PDB entry 4WH9 | X-ray diffraction, 1.50 A resolution | chain A

Chain A:
Molecule: M-phase inducer phosphatase 2
From: Homo sapiens
Notes: EC 3.1.3.48; fragment: catalytic domain
UniProt: P30305 (MPIP2_HUMAN); residues 372-551 here correspond to UniProt positions 386-565 (UniProt number = residue number + 14)
Sequence (183 residues; row label = number of the first residue in the row):
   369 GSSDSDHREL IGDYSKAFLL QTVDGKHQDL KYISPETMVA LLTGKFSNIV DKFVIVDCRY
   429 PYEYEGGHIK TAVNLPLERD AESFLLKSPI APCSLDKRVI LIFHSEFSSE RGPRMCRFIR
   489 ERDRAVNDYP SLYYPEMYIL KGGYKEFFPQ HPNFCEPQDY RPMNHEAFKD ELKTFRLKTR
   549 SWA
Not modelled in the structure: 369-374
Sequence notes: expression tag (369-371); engineered mutation Ser-473 (Cys487 in P30305)
Curated features (UniProtKB/Swiss-Prot):
  - modified residue (Phosphoserine): Ser-456, Ser-549
Residues lining bound ligands: 3M8 (2-[(2-cyano-3-fluoro-5-hydroxyphenyl)sulfanyl]ethanesulfonic acid): Tyr-382, Phe-386, Asp-397, Leu-398, Cys-484, Arg-485, Arg-488, Arg-492, Met-505
What the authors report for this chain:
  - binding site for 3M8: Arg-488, Arg-492
  - mutagenesis - R492L: abolished binding to CDK2/Cyclin A substrate

In short:
Ligands of chain A: compound 3M8. The paper reports a binding site for 3M8 at Arg-488 and Arg-492; R492L
abolishes binding to CDK2/Cyclin A substrate.
Chain A is M-phase inducer phosphatase 2 (Homo sapiens); the structure, Structure of the CDC25B Phosphatase
Catalytic Domain with Bound Inhibitor, was determined by X-ray diffraction together with 4WH7 from the same
study.
